6LA6 - chains E and F of the 6 polymer chains in the assembly; structure by electron microscopy, 2.39 A resolution.

# Chain E
Protein: IgG receptor FcRn large subunit p51
Source organism: Homo sapiens
Reference sequence: P55899 (FCGRN_HUMAN); residues 5-267 here correspond to UniProt positions 28-290 (UniProt number = residue number + 23)
Sequence (263 residues; each row starts with the number of its first residue):
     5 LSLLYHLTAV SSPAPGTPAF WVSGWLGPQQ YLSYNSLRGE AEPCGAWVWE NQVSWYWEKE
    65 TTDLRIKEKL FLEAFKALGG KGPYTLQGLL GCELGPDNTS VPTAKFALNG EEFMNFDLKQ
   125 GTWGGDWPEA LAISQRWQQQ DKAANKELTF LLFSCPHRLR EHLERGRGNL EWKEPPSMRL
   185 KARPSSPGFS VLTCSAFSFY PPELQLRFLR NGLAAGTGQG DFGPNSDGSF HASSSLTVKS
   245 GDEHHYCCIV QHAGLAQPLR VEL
UniProt features mapped onto this chain:
  - glycosylation: N102 (N-linked (GlcNAc...) asparagine)

# Chain F
Protein: Beta-2-microglobulin
Source organism: Homo sapiens
Reference sequence: P61769 (B2MG_HUMAN); residues 1-99 here correspond to UniProt positions 21-119 (UniProt number = residue number + 20)
Sequence (99 residues; numbered 1 to 99; the number before each row is that of its first residue):
     1 IQRTPKIQVY SRHPAENGKS NFLNCYVSGF HPSDIEVDLL KNGERIEKVE HSDLSFSKDW
    61 SFYLLYYTEF TPTEKDEYAC RVNHVTLSQP KIVKWDRDM
UniProt features mapped onto this chain:
  - modified residue: Q2 (Pyrrolidone carboxylic acid)
  - glycosylation: I1 (N-linked (Glc) (glycation) isoleucine), K19 (N-linked (Glc) (glycation) lysine), K41 (N-linked (Glc) (glycation) lysine), K48 (N-linked (Glc) (glycation) lysine), K58 (N-linked (Glc) (glycation) lysine), K91 (N-linked (Glc) (glycation) lysine), K94 (N-linked (Glc) (glycation) lysine)
Disulfide bonds: C25-C80

# How chain E and chain F interact
Pairs across the interface (51; chain E residue first):
  H10(E) - S55(F)  hydrogen bond
  H10(E) - F56(F)
  L11(E) - F56(F)
  T12(E) - F56(F)
  V14(E) - S33(F)
  W25(E) - S33(F)
  W25(E) - L54(F)  hydrogen bond (side chain-backbone)
  S27(E) - S55(F)
  W29(E) - S55(F)
  W29(E) - Y63(F)
  Q34(E) - D53(F)  hydrogen bond
  S37(E) - D53(F)  hydrogen bond
  T89(E) - H31(F)
  Q91(E) - H31(F)  hydrogen bond
  Q91(E) - F56(F)
  Q91(E) - W60(F)
  Q91(E) - F62(F)
  G92(E) - F56(F)
  K109(E) - W60(F)
  A111(E) - W60(F)  hydrophobic
  N113(E) - I1(F)
  N113(E) - H31(F)
  G114(E) - R3(F)  hydrogen bond (backbone-side chain)
  G114(E) - H31(F)  hydrogen bond (backbone-side chain)
  E116(E) - W60(F)
  R183(E) - P14(F)
  K185(E) - D98(F)
  R187(E) - D96(F)  salt bridge
  R187(E) - M99(F)
  T197(E) - D98(F)
  S199(E) - D98(F)  hydrogen bond (side chain-backbone)
  F201(E) - S11(F)
  F201(E) - R12(F)
  F201(E) - P14(F)  hydrophobic
  D225(E) - Q8(F)
  F226(E) - Q8(F)
  F226(E) - Y26(F)
  G227(E) - Y10(F)  hydrogen bond (backbone-side chain)
  P228(E) - Y10(F)  hydrogen bond (backbone-side chain)
  P228(E) - Y26(F)
  P228(E) - L65(F)
  N229(E) - Y10(F)
  N229(E) - R12(F)
  N229(E) - N24(F)  hydrogen bond
  S230(E) - R12(F)  hydrogen bond
  S230(E) - Y67(F)
  D231(E) - R12(F)  salt bridge
  H235(E) - Q8(F)
  H235(E) - Y10(F)
  H235(E) - M99(F)  hydrogen bond (side chain-backbone)
  S237(E) - M99(F)
Interface residues without a listed pair, chain E (39 interface residues in all): L36, L93, F110, S181, S202, S233, S239
Interface residues without a listed pair, chain F (26 interface residues in all): K6, H13, F22

# Summary
The interface between chain E and chain F involves 39 residues on one side and 26 on the other; the contacts
include 13 hydrogen bonds and 2 salt bridges. Polar contacts include R187(E)-D96(F), D231(E)-R12(F) and
H10(E)-S55(F).
Here chain E is IgG receptor FcRn large subunit p51 and chain F is Beta-2-microglobulin, both from Homo
sapiens. Entry 6LA6 (Cryo-EM structure of echovirus 11 complexed with its uncoating receptor FcRn at pH 7.4)
was determined by electron microscopy, deposited together with 6LA3, 6LA4, 6LA5, 6LA7, 6LAO, 6LAP and 3
further entries.
